PDB entry 5IG4 | X-ray diffraction, 2.35 A resolution | chains E and F of the 7 polymer chains in the assembly

== Chain E (and F) ==
Name: Predicted protein
From: Nematostella vectensis
Notes: chain F of this document is another copy of the same molecule, construct and numbering; everything in this record applies to it too
UniProt: A7T0H5 (A7T0H5_NEMVE); residues 333-474 here correspond to UniProt positions 331-472 (UniProt number = residue number - 2)
Sequence (145 residues; row label = number of the first residue in the row):
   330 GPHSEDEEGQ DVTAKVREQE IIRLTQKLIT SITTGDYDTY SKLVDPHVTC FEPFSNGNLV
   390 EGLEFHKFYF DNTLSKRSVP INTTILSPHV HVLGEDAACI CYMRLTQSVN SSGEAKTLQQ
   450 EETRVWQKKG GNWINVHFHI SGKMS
Not modelled in the structure: 330-341, 473-474 (chain F: 330-340, 406-407, 472-474)
Construct notes: expression tag (330-332)

== Chain E / chain F interface ==
Pairs across the interface - 62 pairs, chain E then chain F:
  T378(E) - H418(F)
  T378(E) - H420(F)  hydrogen bond
  F380(E) - C430(F)  hydrophobic
  F380(E) - Y431(F)
  F380(E) - M432(F)  hydrophobic
  F380(E) - E450(F)
  F380(E) - E451(F)
  F380(E) - T452(F)
  G386(E) - M432(F)
  G386(E) - Q448(F)  hydrogen bond (backbone-side chain)
  G386(E) - E450(F)
  N387(E) - M432(F)
  L388(E) - H418(F)
  L388(E) - C430(F)  hydrophobic
  L388(E) - M432(F)
  E390(E) - H418(F)  salt bridge
  S416(E) - L388(F)
  H418(E) - T378(F)
  H418(E) - L388(F)
  H418(E) - E390(F)  salt bridge
  H420(E) - T378(F)  hydrogen bond
  H420(E) - V465(F)
  H420(E) - H466(F)
  V421(E) - Q456(F)
  L422(E) - A426(F)  hydrophobic
  L422(E) - V454(F)  hydrophobic
  L422(E) - Q456(F)  hydrogen bond (backbone-side chain)
  A426(E) - L422(F)  hydrophobic
  A426(E) - A426(F)  hydrophobic
  C428(E) - V454(F)  hydrophobic
  C428(E) - H466(F)
  C430(E) - F380(F)  hydrophobic
  C430(E) - L388(F)  hydrophobic
  C430(E) - H466(F)
  Y431(E) - F380(F)
  M432(E) - F380(F)  hydrophobic
  M432(E) - G386(F)
  M432(E) - N387(F)
  M432(E) - L388(F)
  Q448(E) - G386(F)  hydrogen bond (side chain-backbone)
  E450(E) - F380(F)
  E450(E) - G386(F)
  E450(E) - H468(F)
  E451(E) - F380(F)
  T452(E) - F380(F)
  T452(E) - H466(F)  hydrogen bond
  T452(E) - H468(F)  hydrogen bond
  V454(E) - L422(F)  hydrophobic
  Q456(E) - V421(F)  hydrogen bond (side chain-backbone)
  Q456(E) - L422(F)  hydrogen bond (side chain-backbone)
  V465(E) - H420(F)
  V465(E) - L422(F)  hydrophobic
  H466(E) - H420(F)
  H466(E) - C428(F)
  H466(E) - C430(F)
  H466(E) - T452(F)  hydrogen bond
  H468(E) - E450(F)
  H468(E) - T452(F)  hydrogen bond
  H468(E) - H468(F)
  H468(E) - S470(F)  hydrogen bond
  S470(E) - H468(F)  hydrogen bond
  S470(E) - S470(F)
Interface residues without a listed pair, chain E (28 interface residues in all): D425, I469
Interface residues without a listed pair, chain F (27 interface residues in all): S416, D425

== Overview ==
The interface between chain E and chain F involves 28 residues on one side and 27 on the other, with 13
hydrogen bonds and 2 salt bridges. Polar pairs include E390(E)-H418(F), T378(E)-H420(F) and G386(E)-Q448(F).
Both chains are Predicted protein (Nematostella vectensis). Entry 5IG4 (Crystal structure of N. vectensis
CaMKII-A hub) was determined by X-ray diffraction (same publication as 5IG0, 5IG1, 5IG3 and 5IG5).
